Entry 8YER (X-ray diffraction, 2.71 A resolution); this record covers chains A and F of the 6 polymer chains in the assembly.

[Chain A]
Molecule: Detyrosinated tubulin alpha-1B chain
Source organism: Sus scrofa
UniProt: Q2XVP4 (TBA1B_PIG); residue numbers follow UniProt; this construct covers 1-440
Chain sequence (440 residues; each row starts with the number of its first residue):
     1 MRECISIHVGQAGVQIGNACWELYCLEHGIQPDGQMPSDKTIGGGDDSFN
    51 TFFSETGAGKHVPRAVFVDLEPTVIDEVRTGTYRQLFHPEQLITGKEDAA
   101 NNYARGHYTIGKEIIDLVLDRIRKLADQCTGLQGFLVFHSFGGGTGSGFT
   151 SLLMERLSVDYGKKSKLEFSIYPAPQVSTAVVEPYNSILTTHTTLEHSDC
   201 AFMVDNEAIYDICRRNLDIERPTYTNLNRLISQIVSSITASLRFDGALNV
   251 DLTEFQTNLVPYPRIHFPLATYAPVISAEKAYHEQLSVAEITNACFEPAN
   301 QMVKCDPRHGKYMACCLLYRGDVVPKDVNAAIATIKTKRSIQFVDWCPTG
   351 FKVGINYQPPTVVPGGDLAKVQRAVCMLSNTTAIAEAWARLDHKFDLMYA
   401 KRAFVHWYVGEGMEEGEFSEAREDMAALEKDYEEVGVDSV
Disordered / not traced: 438-440
Bound ions: Ca2+: D39, T41, G44, D47, E55; Mg2+: E71 (together with GTP)
Residues lining bound ligands:
  - A1D6E (6-fluoranyl-4-(6-methoxy-3,4-dihydro-2H-quinolin-1-yl)-N-methyl-quinazolin-2-amine): N101, T179, A180, V181
  - GTP (guanosine-5'-triphosphate): V9, G10, Q11, A12, Q15, I16, D69, D98, A99, A100, N101, S140, G142, G143, G144, T145, G146, I171, V177, S178, T179, E183, N206, Y224, L227, N228, I231

[Chain F]
Molecule: Tubulin--tyrosine ligase
Source organism: Gallus gallus
Notes: EC 6.3.2.25
UniProt: A0A8C9FGJ1 (A0A8C9FGJ1_PAVCR); residue numbers follow UniProt; this construct covers 1-378
Chain sequence (380 residues; row label = number of the first residue in the row):
     1 MYTFVVRDENSSVYAEVSRLLLATGQWKRLRKDNPRFNLMLGERNRLPFG
    51 RLGHEPGLVQLVNYYRGADKLCRKASLVKLIKTSPELSESCTWFPESYVI
   101 YPTNLKTPVAPAQNGIRHLINNTRTDEREVFLAAYNRRREGREGNVWIAK
   151 SSAGAKGEGILISSEASELLDFIDEQGQVHVIQKYLEKPLLLEPGHRKFD
   201 IRSWVLVDHLYNIYLYREGVLRTSSEPYNSANFQDKTCHLTNHCIQKEYS
   251 KNYGRYEEGNEMFFEEFNQYLMDALNTTLENSILLQIKHIIRSCLMCIEP
   301 AISTKHLHYQSFQLFGFDFMVDEELKVWLIEVNGAPACAQKLYAELCQGI
   351 VDVAISSVFPLADTGQKTSQPTSIFIKLHH
Disordered / not traced: 104-127, 150-160, 248-251, 363-371
Differences from the reference sequence: expression tag (379-380)
Residues lining bound ligands: AMP-PCP (ACP; phosphomethylphosphonic acid adenylate ester): K74, P95, I148, Q183, K184, Y185, L186, K198, D200, R202, R222, H239, L240, T241, N242, D318, I330, E331, N333

[How chain A and chain F interact]
Residue-residue contacts - 22 pairs, chain A then chain F:
  Q176(A) - P56(F)
  E207(A) - H54(F)  salt bridge
  E297(A) - H306(F)
  K304(A) - H54(F)
  K304(A) - H308(F)
  D306(A) - R66(F)
  D306(A) - L307(F)
  R308(A) - P300(F)  hydrogen bond (side chain-backbone)
  R308(A) - A301(F)  hydrogen bond (side chain-backbone)
  R308(A) - I302(F)
  R308(A) - S303(F)  hydrogen bond (side chain-backbone)
  R308(A) - L307(F)
  H309(A) - R66(F)  hydrogen bond (side chain-backbone)
  H309(A) - G67(F)  hydrogen bond (side chain-backbone)
  H309(A) - A301(F)
  S340(A) - P300(F)
  S340(A) - A301(F)
  E386(A) - G50(F)
  E386(A) - R66(F)  salt bridge
  R390(A) - G50(F)
  R390(A) - H54(F)
  H393(A) - R51(F)  hydrogen bond
Other interface residues (no listed pair), chain A (16 interface residues in all): P298, A299, C305, K338, L397
Other interface residues (no listed pair), chain F (15 interface residues in all): D33, G53

[Overview]
16 residues of chain A and 15 residues of chain F are in contact, with 6 hydrogen bonds and 2 salt bridges.
Polar pairs include E207(A)-H54(F), E386(A)-R66(F) and R308(A)-P300(F). Chain A binds GTP and compound A1D6E.
Chain F binds AMP-PCP.
Chain A is Detyrosinated tubulin alpha-1B chain (Sus scrofa) and chain F is Tubulin--tyrosine ligase (Gallus
gallus); the structure, Tubulin-RB3_SLD-TTL in complex with compound 4, was determined by X-ray diffraction.
